4JYA - chains A and L of the 23 polymer chains in the assembly; structure by X-ray diffraction, 3.10 A resolution.

Chain A:
Molecule: 16S ribosomal RNA
Organism: Thermus thermophilus
Sequence (1516 nucleotides; each row starts with the number of its first residue):
     6 UGGAGAGUUU GAUCCUGGCU CAGGGUGAAC GCUGGCGGCG UGCCUAAGAC AUGCAAGUCG
    66 UGCGGGCCGC GGGAUUUUAC UCCGUGGUCA GCGGCGGACG GGUGAGUAAC GCGUGGGUGA
   126 CCUACCCGGA AGAGGGGGAC AACCCGGGGA AACUCGGGCU AAUCCCCCAU GUGGACCCGC
   186 CCCUUGGGGU GUGUCCAAAG GGCUUUGCCC GCUUCCGGAU GGGCCCGCGU CCCAUCAGCU
   246 AGUUGGUGGG GUAAUGGCCC ACCAAGGCGA CGACGGGUAG CCGGUCUGAG AGGAUGGCCG
   306 GCCACAGGGG CACUGAGACA CGGGCCCCAC UCCUACGGGA GGCAGCAGUU AGGAAUCUUC
   366 CGCAAUGGGC GCAAGCCUGA CGGAGCGACG CCGCUUGGAG GAAGAAGCCC UUCGGGGUGU
   426 AAACUCCUGA ACCCGGGACG AAACCCCCGA CGAGGGGACU GACGGUACCG GGGUAAUAGC
   486 GCCGGCCAAC UCCGUGCCAG CAGCCGCGGU AAUACGGAGG GCGCGAGCGU UACCCGGAUU
   546 CACUGGGCGU AAAGGGCGUG UAGGCGGCCU GGGGCGUCCC AUGUGAAAGA CCACGGCUCA
   606 ACCGUGGGGG AGCGUGGGAU ACGCUCAGGC UAGACGGUGG GAGAGGGUGG UGGAAUUCCC
   666 GGAGUAGCGG UGAAAUGCGC AGAUACCGGG AGGAACGCCG AUGGCGAAGG CAGCCACCUG
   726 GUCCACCCGU GACGCUGAGG CGCGAAAGCG UGGGGAGCAA ACCGGAUUAG AUACCCGGGU
   786 AGUCCACGCC CUAAACGAUG CGCGCUAGGU CUCUGGGUCU CCUGGGGGCC GAAGCUAACG
   846 CGUUAAGCGC GCCGCCUGGG GAGUACGGCC GCAAGGCUGA AACUCAAAGG AAUUGACGGG
   906 GGCCCGCACA AGCGGUGGAG CAUGUGGUUU AAUUCGAAGC AACGCGAAGA ACCUUACCAG
   966 GCCUUGACAU GCUAGGGAAC CCGGGUGAAA GCCUGGGGUG CCCCGCGAGG GGAGCCCUAG
  1026 CACAGGUGCU GCAUGGCCGU CGUCAGCUCG UGCCGUGAGG UGUUGGGUUA AGUCCCGCAA
  1086 CGAGCGCAAC CCCCGCCGUU AGUUGCCAGC GGUUCGGCCG GGCACUCUAA CGGGACUGCC
  1146 CGCGAAAGCG GGAGGAAGGA GGGGACGACG UCUGGUCAGC AUGGCCCUUA CGGCCUGGGC
  1206 GACACACGUG CUACAAUGCC CACUACAAAG CGAUGCCACC CGGCAACGGG GAGCUAAUCG
  1266 CAAAAAGGUG GGCCCAGUUC GGAUUGGGGU CUGCAACCCG ACCCCAUGAA GCCGGAAUCG
  1326 CUAGUAAUCG CGGAUCAGCC AUGCCGCGGU GAAUACGUUC CCGGGCCUUG UACACACCGC
  1386 CCGUCACGCC AUGGGAGCGG GCUCUACCCG AAGUCGCCGG GAGCCUACGG GCAGGCGCCG
  1446 AGGGUAGGGC CCGUGACUGG GGCGAAGUCG UAACAAGGUA GCUGUACCGG AAGGUGCGGC
  1506 UGGAUCACCU CCUUUC
Construct notes: conflict A79 (G131378 in 55771382)
Residues lining bound ligands:
  - Mg2+ (MG), molecule 1: G12, U13, G22, G23, C24
  - Mg2+ (MG), molecule 2: U13, U14, C510, G511, A892
  - Mg2+ (MG), molecule 3: U14, U15, G16, A17
  - Mg2+ (MG), molecule 4: U14, A893, G894
  - Mg2+ (MG), molecule 5: U21, G22, A547, G551, G552, A557
  - Mg2+ (MG), molecule 6: C502, G514, A1470
  - Mg2+ (MG), molecule 7: U555, A556, A557, A558
  - Mg2+ (MG), molecule 8: G941, A942, G1180, U1181
  - Mg2+ (MG), molecule 9: G1036, C1037, U1178, G1179, G1180, U1181
  - Mg2+ (MG), molecule 10: G1036, G1040, G1041, C1042, G1180, U1181
  - Mg2+ (MG), molecule 11: C1037, U1178, G1179, G1180
  - Mg2+ (MG), molecule 12: G1384, C1385, C1386
  - paromomycin (PAR): G1388, U1389, C1390, A1391, C1392, G1467, C1468, G1469, A1470, A1471, G1472, U1473, C1474

Chain L:
Name: 30S ribosomal protein S12
Organism: Thermus thermophilus
UniProt: Q5SHN3 (RS12_THET8); residue numbers follow UniProt; this construct covers 5-129
Amino-acid sequence (125 residues; numbered 5 to 129; the number before each row is that of its first residue):
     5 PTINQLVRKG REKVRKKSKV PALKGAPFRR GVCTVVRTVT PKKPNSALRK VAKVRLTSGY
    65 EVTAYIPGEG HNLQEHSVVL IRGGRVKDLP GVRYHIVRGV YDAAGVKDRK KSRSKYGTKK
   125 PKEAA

How chain A and chain L interact:
Residue-residue contacts (129):
  U25(A) with Lys23(L), salt bridge to the phosphate
  A34(A) with Phe32(L), base contact
  C35(A) with Phe32(L), sugar contact; Val101(L), sugar contact; Val104(L), phosphate contact
  G36(A) with Val104(L), phosphate contact; Ser118(L), hydrogen bond to the sugar; Gly121(L), sugar contact
  C37(A) with Arg117(L), hydrogen bond to the sugar; Ser118(L), sugar contact; Thr122(L), sugar contact; Lys123(L), salt bridge to the phosphate; Lys124(L), hydrogen bond to the phosphate
  U38(A) with Lys123(L), phosphate contact; Lys124(L), hydrogen bond to the phosphate
  U50(A) with Lys28(L), sugar contact
  A51(A) with Lys28(L), salt bridge to the phosphate
  C237(A) with Arg19(L), sugar contact
  G298(A) with Lys17(L), salt bridge to the phosphate
  A299(A) with Lys17(L), salt bridge to the phosphate
  G358(A) with Arg34(L), salt bridge to the phosphate; Thr61(L), phosphate contact
  A359(A) with Ala30(L), base contact; Pro31(L), base contact; Phe32(L), base contact; Arg33(L), phosphate contact; Arg34(L), salt bridge to the phosphate; Thr61(L), hydrogen bond to the phosphate; Leu84(L), sugar contact; Tyr105(L), sugar contact
  G484(A) with Lys124(L), salt bridge to the phosphate
  C485(A) with Arg117(L), salt bridge to the phosphate; Ser118(L), phosphate contact; Lys124(L), salt bridge to the phosphate
  G486(A) with Lys115(L), phosphate contact; Ser116(L), phosphate contact; Arg117(L), hydrogen bond to the phosphate; Ser118(L), hydrogen bond to the phosphate; Lys119(L), phosphate contact
  C487(A) with Ser116(L), hydrogen bond to the phosphate; Lys119(L), salt bridge to the phosphate
  C502(A) with Pro48(L), base contact; Ser50(L), base contact
  C503(A) with Ser50(L), hydrogen bond to the phosphate; Ala51(L), phosphate contact
  A504(A) with Ala51(L), phosphate contact; Leu52(L), hydrogen bond to the phosphate; Glu73(L), hydrogen bond to the sugar
  G505(A) with Leu52(L), phosphate contact; Arg53(L), hydrogen bond to the base; Lys54(L), salt bridge to the phosphate; Gly72(L), phosphate contact; Glu73(L), phosphate contact
  C506(A) with Asn49(L), base contact; Arg53(L), base contact; Tyr69(L), hydrogen bond to the phosphate; Pro71(L), phosphate contact; Gly72(L), hydrogen bond to the phosphate; Asp92(L), base contact; Tyr120(L), sugar contact
  A507(A) with Arg53(L), base contact; Val90(L), base contact; Lys91(L), base contact; Asp92(L), hydrogen bond to the base; Tyr120(L), phosphate contact
  C509(A) with Arg89(L), salt bridge to the phosphate
  C510(A) with Lys91(L), salt bridge to the phosphate
  G511(A) with Asn49(L), hydrogen bond to the base; Asp92(L), base contact
  C512(A) with Asn49(L), hydrogen bond to the base
  G513(A) with Pro48(L), base contact; Asn49(L), base contact; Ser50(L), hydrogen bond to the base; Ala51(L), base contact
  G521(A) with Glu73(L), sugar contact; Arg113(L), salt bridge to the phosphate
  G522(A) with Arg113(L), salt bridge to the phosphate; Lys114(L), hydrogen bond to the phosphate; Lys115(L), hydrogen bond to the phosphate
  A523(A) with Lys114(L), phosphate contact; Lys115(L), base contact
  G534(A) with Lys119(L), sugar contact
  U535(A) with Arg86(L), sugar contact
  U536(A) with Pro31(L), hydrogen bond to the sugar; Arg86(L), hydrogen bond to the sugar; Gly87(L), sugar contact
  A537(A) with Val24(L), phosphate contact; Gly29(L), hydrogen bond to the sugar; Ala30(L), sugar contact; Pro31(L), sugar contact
  C538(A) with Ser22(L), hydrogen bond to the phosphate
  C546(A) with Arg15(L), base contact; Glu16(L), hydrogen bond to the sugar; Val18(L), phosphate contact
  A547(A) with Arg15(L), base contact
  C548(A) with Leu10(L), phosphate contact; Arg15(L), salt bridge to the phosphate
  G551(A) with Pro5(L), base contact; Arg15(L), hydrogen bond to the base
  G552(A) with Pro5(L), base contact
  G569(A) with Asn8(L), hydrogen bond to the sugar
  C857(A) with Thr6(L), base contact
  C858(A) with Thr6(L), hydrogen bond to the phosphate; Asn8(L), hydrogen bond to the phosphate; Gln9(L), base contact; Arg12(L), salt bridge to the phosphate
  G859(A) with Gln9(L), hydrogen bond to the phosphate; Arg12(L), salt bridge to the phosphate; Lys13(L), salt bridge to the phosphate
  C860(A) with Pro5(L), base contact
  U862(A) with Arg15(L), hydrogen bond to the base
  C888(A) with Arg97(L), salt bridge to the phosphate
  U889(A) with Pro94(L), phosphate contact; Gly95(L), phosphate contact; Arg97(L), salt bridge to the phosphate
  C890(A) with Lys46(L), phosphate contact; Arg89(L), salt bridge to the phosphate; Pro94(L), phosphate contact
  A891(A) with Lys46(L), salt bridge to the phosphate; Lys47(L), salt bridge to the phosphate; Lys91(L), salt bridge to the phosphate
  C1394(A) with Arg41(L), phosphate contact; Lys57(L), phosphate contact
  C1395(A) with Lys57(L), salt bridge to the phosphate
  C1468(A) with Pro94(L), sugar contact
  G1469(A) with Lys46(L), sugar contact
  A1470(A) with Lys46(L), phosphate contact; Lys47(L), hydrogen bond to the phosphate; Ser50(L), hydrogen bond to the base
Also at the interface, not in a pair above, chain A (60 interface residues in all): C24, A33, C861, A887
Also at the interface, not in a pair above, chain L (70 interface residues in all): Lys20, Lys21, Thr44, Pro45, Gly74, Gly88, Gly103

In short:
The interface between chain A and chain L involves 60 residues on one side and 70 on the other; the contacts
include 33 hydrogen bonds and 27 salt bridges. Polar contacts include G505(A)-Arg53(L), A507(A)-Asp92(L) and
G511(A)-Asn49(L).
Here chain A is 16S ribosomal RNA and chain L is 30S ribosomal protein S12, both from Thermus thermophilus.
Entry 4JYA (Crystal structures of pseudouridinilated stop codons with ASLs) was determined by X-ray
diffraction together with 4JV5 and 4K0K from the same study.
